PDB entry 5SX6 | X-ray diffraction, 1.90 A resolution | chains A and B

== Chain A (and B) ==
Molecule: Catalase-peroxidase
Organism: Burkholderia pseudomallei (strain 1710b)
Notes: EC 1.11.1.21; chain B of this document is another copy of the same molecule, construct and numbering; everything in this record applies to it too
UniProt: Q3JNW6 (KATG_BURP1); residues 21-748 here correspond to UniProt positions 1-728 (UniProt number = residue number - 20)
Chain sequence (728 residues; numbered 21 to 748; the number before each row is that of its first residue):
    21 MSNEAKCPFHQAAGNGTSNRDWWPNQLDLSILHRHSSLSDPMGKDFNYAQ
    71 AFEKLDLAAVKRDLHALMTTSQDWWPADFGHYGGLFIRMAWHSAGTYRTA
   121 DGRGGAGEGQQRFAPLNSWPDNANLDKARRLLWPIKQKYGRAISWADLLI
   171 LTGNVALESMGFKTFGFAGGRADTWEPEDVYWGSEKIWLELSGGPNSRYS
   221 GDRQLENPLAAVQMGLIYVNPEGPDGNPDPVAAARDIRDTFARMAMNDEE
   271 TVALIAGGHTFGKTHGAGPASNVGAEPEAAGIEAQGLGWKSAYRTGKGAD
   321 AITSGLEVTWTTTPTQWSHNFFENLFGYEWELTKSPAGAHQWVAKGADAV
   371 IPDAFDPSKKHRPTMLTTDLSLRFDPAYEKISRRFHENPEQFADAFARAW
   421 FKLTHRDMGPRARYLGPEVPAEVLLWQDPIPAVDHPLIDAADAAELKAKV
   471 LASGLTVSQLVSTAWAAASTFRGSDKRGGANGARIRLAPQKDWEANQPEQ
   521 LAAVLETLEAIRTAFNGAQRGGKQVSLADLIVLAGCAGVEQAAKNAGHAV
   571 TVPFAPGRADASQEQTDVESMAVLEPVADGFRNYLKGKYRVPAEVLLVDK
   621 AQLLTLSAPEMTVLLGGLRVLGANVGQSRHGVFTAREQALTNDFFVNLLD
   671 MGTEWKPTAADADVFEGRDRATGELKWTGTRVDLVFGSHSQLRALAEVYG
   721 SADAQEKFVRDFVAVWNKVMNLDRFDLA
Disordered / not traced: 21-35
Covalent attachments: covalent link Trp111-Tyr238; covalent link Tyr238-Met264
Modified / non-standard residues: Trp111 (1-hydroperoxy-L-tryptophan; TOX)
Metal / ion sites: heme Fe: Trp111, His279; Na+: Gly122, Gly124, Ser494
Ligand contacts:
  - heme (HEM): Asp98, Gly104, Leu105, Ile107, Arg108, Trp111, Val239, Pro241, Ile257, Phe261, Leu274, Ile275, Gly278, His279, Phe281, Gly282, Lys283, Thr284, His285, Thr323, Ser324, Leu326, Trp330, Leu386, Thr388, Phe416, Trp420
  - oxygen molecule (OXY): Arg108, Trp111, His112, Asp141
Curated features (UniProtKB/Swiss-Prot):
  - active site: His112 (Proton acceptor)
  - binding site (heme b): His279
  - site: Arg108 (Transition state stabilizer)
  - cross-link: Trp111 to Tyr238 (Tryptophyl-tyrosyl-methioninium (Trp-Tyr) (with M-244)), Tyr238 to Met264 (Tryptophyl-tyrosyl-methioninium (Tyr-Met) (with W-91))
What the authors report for this chain:
  - catalytic residues: His112 (citing earlier work)
  - mutagenesis - R426A, R426E, R426L: decreased catalytic activity
  - mutagenesis - R426K: decreased catalytic activity (oxidase reaction)
  - mutagenesis - W111F, Y238F: abolished catalytic activity (oxidase activity) (citing earlier work)
  - mutagenesis - R426K: decreased catalytic activity on catalase

== Chain A / chain B interface ==
Contacting residue pairs - 160 pairs, chain A then chain B:
  Gly36(A) - Tyr201(B)
  Gly36(A) - Gly203(B)
  Gly36(A) - Ser204(B)
  Thr37(A) - Gly203(B)  hydrogen bond (backbone-backbone)
  Thr37(A) - Ser204(B)  hydrogen bond (side chain-backbone)
  Thr37(A) - Glu205(B)  hydrogen bond (side chain-backbone)
  Thr37(A) - Lys206(B)  hydrogen bond
  Asn39(A) - Ala134(B)  hydrogen bond (side chain-backbone)
  Asn39(A) - Pro135(B)
  Asn39(A) - Pro197(B)
  Trp42(A) - Glu205(B)
  Trp42(A) - Lys206(B)
  Trp42(A) - Ile207(B)
  Trp42(A) - Trp208(B)
  Trp42(A) - Met234(B)  hydrophobic
  Trp43(A) - Ala134(B)  hydrophobic
  Trp43(A) - Pro135(B)  hydrophobic
  Trp43(A) - Ser138(B)
  Trp43(A) - Trp208(B)  hydrophobic
  Trp43(A) - Glu296(B)  hydrogen bond
  Trp43(A) - Glu298(B)
  Trp43(A) - Ala299(B)
  Gln46(A) - Glu298(B)  hydrogen bond (side chain-backbone)
  His53(A) - Leu58(B)
  His53(A) - Ser59(B)
  Arg54(A) - Leu58(B)
  Ser56(A) - Ser56(B)
  Ser56(A) - Leu58(B)
  Leu58(A) - His53(B)
  Leu58(A) - Arg54(B)
  Leu58(A) - Ser56(B)
  Leu58(A) - Ser627(B)  hydrogen bond (backbone-side chain)
  Leu58(A) - Pro629(B)
  Ser59(A) - His53(B)
  Ser59(A) - Pro629(B)
  Asp60(A) - Pro629(B)
  Pro61(A) - Pro629(B)  hydrophobic
  Pro61(A) - Leu715(B)  hydrophobic
  Pro61(A) - Val718(B)  hydrophobic
  Pro61(A) - Tyr719(B)
  Pro61(A) - Lys727(B)  hydrogen bond (backbone-side chain)
  Met62(A) - Val718(B)  hydrophobic
  Met62(A) - Lys727(B)
  Trp94(A) - Met671(B)  hydrophobic
  Trp94(A) - Arg690(B)
  Arg132(A) - Ser710(B)
  Arg132(A) - Ala714(B)
  Arg132(A) - Glu717(B)  salt bridge
  Phe133(A) - Ser710(B)
  Phe133(A) - Ala714(B)  hydrophobic
  Ala134(A) - Asn39(B)  hydrogen bond (backbone-side chain)
  Ala134(A) - Trp43(B)  hydrophobic
  Pro135(A) - Asn39(B)
  Pro135(A) - Trp43(B)  hydrophobic
  Asn137(A) - Ser710(B)
  Ser138(A) - Trp43(B)
  Arg150(A) - Met671(B)
  Arg150(A) - Arg713(B)
  Trp153(A) - Leu669(B)  hydrogen bond (side chain-backbone)
  Trp153(A) - Glu717(B)
  Trp153(A) - Ser721(B)
  Gln157(A) - Gly720(B)  hydrogen bond (side chain-backbone)
  Gln157(A) - Ser721(B)
  Gln157(A) - Ala722(B)  hydrogen bond (backbone-backbone)
  Lys158(A) - Ala722(B)
  Gly160(A) - Ser721(B)
  Gly160(A) - Asp723(B)
  Arg161(A) - Asp723(B)  salt bridge
  Arg161(A) - Lys727(B)
  Trp165(A) - Glu717(B)  hydrogen bond
  Trp195(A) - Gln711(B)  hydrogen bond (backbone-side chain)
  Trp195(A) - Ala714(B)
  Trp195(A) - Val718(B)  hydrophobic
  Glu196(A) - Gln711(B)
  Pro197(A) - Asn39(B)
  Pro197(A) - Gln711(B)
  Tyr201(A) - Gly36(B)
  Gly203(A) - Gly36(B)
  Gly203(A) - Thr37(B)  hydrogen bond (backbone-backbone)
  Ser204(A) - Gly36(B)
  Ser204(A) - Thr37(B)  hydrogen bond (backbone-side chain)
  Glu205(A) - Thr37(B)  hydrogen bond (backbone-side chain)
  Glu205(A) - Trp42(B)
  Lys206(A) - Thr37(B)  hydrogen bond
  Lys206(A) - Trp42(B)
  Ile207(A) - Trp42(B)
  Trp208(A) - Trp42(B)  hydrophobic
  Trp208(A) - Trp43(B)  hydrophobic
  Met234(A) - Trp42(B)  hydrophobic
  Glu296(A) - Trp43(B)  hydrogen bond
  Glu298(A) - Trp43(B)
  Glu298(A) - Gln46(B)
  Glu298(A) - Ser710(B)  hydrogen bond
  Ala299(A) - Trp43(B)
  Ile302(A) - Phe685(B)  hydrophobic
  Ile302(A) - Arg701(B)
  Ile302(A) - Val705(B)
  Ile302(A) - Ser708(B)
  Glu303(A) - Trp675(B)
  Glu303(A) - Phe685(B)
  Gln305(A) - Leu668(B)
  Gln305(A) - Trp675(B)
  Gln305(A) - Leu704(B)  hydrogen bond (side chain-backbone)
  Gln305(A) - Gly707(B)
  Gln305(A) - Ser708(B)
  Gln305(A) - Arg713(B)  hydrogen bond (backbone-side chain)
  Gly306(A) - Gly707(B)
  Gly306(A) - Ser708(B)
  Leu307(A) - Met671(B)  hydrophobic
  Ser627(A) - Leu58(B)
  Pro629(A) - Leu58(B)
  Pro629(A) - Ser59(B)
  Pro629(A) - Asp60(B)
  Pro629(A) - Pro61(B)  hydrophobic
  Leu668(A) - Gln305(B)
  Leu669(A) - Trp153(B)  hydrogen bond (backbone-side chain)
  Met671(A) - Trp94(B)  hydrophobic
  Met671(A) - Arg150(B)
  Met671(A) - Leu307(B)  hydrophobic
  Trp675(A) - Glu303(B)
  Trp675(A) - Gln305(B)
  Phe685(A) - Ile302(B)  hydrophobic
  Arg690(A) - Trp94(B)
  Arg701(A) - Ile302(B)
  Leu704(A) - Gln305(B)  hydrogen bond (backbone-side chain)
  Gly707(A) - Gln305(B)
  Gly707(A) - Gly306(B)
  Ser708(A) - Ile302(B)
  Ser708(A) - Gln305(B)
  Ser708(A) - Gly306(B)
  Ser710(A) - Arg132(B)
  Ser710(A) - Phe133(B)
  Ser710(A) - Asn137(B)
  Ser710(A) - Glu298(B)  hydrogen bond
  Gln711(A) - Trp195(B)  hydrogen bond (side chain-backbone)
  Gln711(A) - Glu196(B)
  Gln711(A) - Pro197(B)
  Arg713(A) - Arg150(B)
  Arg713(A) - Gln305(B)  hydrogen bond (side chain-backbone)
  Ala714(A) - Arg132(B)
  Ala714(A) - Phe133(B)  hydrophobic
  Ala714(A) - Trp195(B)
  Leu715(A) - Pro61(B)
  Glu717(A) - Arg132(B)  salt bridge
  Glu717(A) - Trp153(B)
  Glu717(A) - Trp165(B)  hydrogen bond
  Val718(A) - Pro61(B)  hydrophobic
  Val718(A) - Met62(B)  hydrophobic
  Val718(A) - Trp195(B)  hydrophobic
  Tyr719(A) - Pro61(B)
  Gly720(A) - Gln157(B)  hydrogen bond (backbone-side chain)
  Ser721(A) - Trp153(B)
  Ser721(A) - Gln157(B)
  Ala722(A) - Gln157(B)  hydrogen bond (backbone-backbone)
  Ala722(A) - Lys158(B)
  Asp723(A) - Gly160(B)
  Asp723(A) - Arg161(B)  salt bridge
  Ala724(A) - Arg161(B)
  Lys727(A) - Pro61(B)  hydrogen bond (side chain-backbone)
  Lys727(A) - Arg161(B)
Also at the interface, not in a pair above, chain A (85 interface residues in all): Asp41, Leu52, His55, Gly63, Lys156, Tyr159, Gly301, Val666, Lys676, Pro677, Val705, Asp731
Also at the interface, not in a pair above, chain B (86 interface residues in all): Asp41, Leu52, His55, Gly63, Lys156, Tyr159, Gly301, Glu614, Val666, Lys676, Pro677, Ala724, Asp731

== Summary ==
85 residues of chain A and 86 residues of chain B are in contact; the contacts include 32 hydrogen bonds and 4
salt bridges. Polar pairs include Arg132(A)-Glu717(B), Arg161(A)-Asp723(B) and Thr37(A)-Ser204(B). From the
paper: the catalytic residue His112(A); R426A, R426E and R426L of chain A reduce catalytic activity; 6
substitutions were tested in all.
Chain A and chain B are both Catalase-peroxidase (Burkholderia pseudomallei (strain 1710b)); the structure,
Crystal structure of the catalase-peroxidase KatG of B. pseudomallei at pH 6.5, was determined by X-ray
diffraction together with 5SX3 and 5SX7 from the same study.
